PDB entry 8AXB | electron microscopy, 2.87 A resolution | chains A and B

== Chain A ==
Molecule: Cas12k
Source organism: Scytonema hofmannii
UniProt: A0A8M0FGU0 (A0A8M0FGU0_9CYAN); numbering as in UniProt (aligned over 1-639)
Amino-acid sequence (651 residues; row label = number of the first residue in the row):
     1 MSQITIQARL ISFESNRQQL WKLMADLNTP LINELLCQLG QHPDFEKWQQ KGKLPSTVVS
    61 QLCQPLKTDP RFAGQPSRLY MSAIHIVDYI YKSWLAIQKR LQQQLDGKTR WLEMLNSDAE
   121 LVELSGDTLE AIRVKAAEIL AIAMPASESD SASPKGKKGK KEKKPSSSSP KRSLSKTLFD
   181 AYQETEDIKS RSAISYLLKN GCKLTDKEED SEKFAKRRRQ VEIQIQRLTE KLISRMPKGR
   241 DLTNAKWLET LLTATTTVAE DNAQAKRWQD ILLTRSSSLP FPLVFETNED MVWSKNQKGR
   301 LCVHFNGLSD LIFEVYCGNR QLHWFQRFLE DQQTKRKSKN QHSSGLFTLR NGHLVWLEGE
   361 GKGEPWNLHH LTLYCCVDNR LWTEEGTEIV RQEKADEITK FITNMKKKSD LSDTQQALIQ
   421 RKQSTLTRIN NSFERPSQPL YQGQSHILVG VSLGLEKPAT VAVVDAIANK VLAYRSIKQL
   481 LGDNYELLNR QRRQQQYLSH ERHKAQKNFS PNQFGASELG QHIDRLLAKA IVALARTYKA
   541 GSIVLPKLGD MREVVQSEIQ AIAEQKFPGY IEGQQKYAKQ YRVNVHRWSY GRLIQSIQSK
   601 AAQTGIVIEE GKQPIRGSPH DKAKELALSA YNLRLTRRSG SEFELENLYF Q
Not modelled in the structure: 1, 97-276, 397-421, 637-651
Sequence notes: expression tag (640-651)

== Chain B ==
Molecule: sgRNA
Source organism: Scytonema hofmannii
Sequence (261 nucleotides; each row starts with the number of its first residue):
     1 GGAUAUUAAU AGCGCCGCAA UUCAUGCUGC UUGCAGCCUC UGAAUUUUGU UAAAUGAGGG
    61 UUAGUUUGAC UGUAUAAAUA CAGUCUUGCU UUCUGACCCU GGUAGCUGCU CACCCUGAUG
   121 CUGCUGUCAA UAGACAGGAU AGGUGCGCUC CCAGCAAUAA GGGCGCGGAU GUACUGCUGU
   181 AGUGGCUACU GAAUCACCCC CGAUCAAGGG GGAACCCUCC AAAAGGUGGG UUGAAAGGAG
   241 AAGUCAUUUA AUAAGGCCAC U
Not modelled in the structure: 1-10, 241-261

== Chain A / chain B interface ==
Contacting residue pairs (135):
  Gln-3(A) / G238(B)  base contact
  Ile-4(A) / G238(B)  phosphate contact
  Thr-5(A) / G238(B)  hydrogen bond to the base
  Thr-5(A) / A239(B)  sugar contact
  Gln-7(A) / C89(B)  hydrogen bond to the sugar
  Gln-7(A) / U90(B)  hydrogen bond to the sugar
  Gln-7(A) / A239(B)  sugar contact
  Arg-9(A) / C89(B)  sugar contact
  Arg-9(A) / U90(B)  salt bridge to the phosphate
  Leu-10(A) / C205(B)  base contact
  Ile-11(A) / C205(B)  base contact
  Ile-11(A) / A206(B)  phosphate contact
  Ser-12(A) / C205(B)  hydrogen bond to the sugar
  Phe-13(A) / C205(B)  sugar contact
  Phe-13(A) / A206(B)  phosphate contact
  Glu-14(A) / C205(B)  sugar contact
  Arg-17(A) / C205(B)  hydrogen bond to the sugar
  Tyr-89(A) / G240(B)  hydrogen bond to the sugar
  Lys-298(A) / A207(B)  salt bridge to the phosphate
  Arg-300(A) / U87(B)  base contact
  Arg-300(A) / G88(B)  hydrogen bond to the base
  Arg-300(A) / A207(B)  salt bridge to the phosphate
  Leu-301(A) / U87(B)  hydrogen bond to the base
  Val-315(A) / U87(B)  base contact
  Tyr-316(A) / A63(B)  base contact
  Tyr-316(A) / U87(B)  base contact
  Tyr-316(A) / G88(B)  sugar contact
  Tyr-316(A) / A206(B)  base contact
  Tyr-316(A) / A207(B)  hydrogen bond to the phosphate
  Cys-317(A) / U87(B)  hydrogen bond to the base
  Cys-317(A) / G88(B)  hydrogen bond to the sugar
  Gly-318(A) / U87(B)  hydrogen bond to the sugar
  Gly-318(A) / G88(B)  phosphate contact
  Gly-318(A) / C89(B)  base contact
  Asn-319(A) / G68(B)  sugar contact
  Asn-319(A) / U86(B)  hydrogen bond to the sugar
  Asn-319(A) / U87(B)  hydrogen bond to the sugar
  Asn-319(A) / G88(B)  hydrogen bond to the phosphate
  Arg-320(A) / U67(B)  hydrogen bond to the base
  Arg-320(A) / G88(B)  salt bridge to the phosphate
  Arg-320(A) / C89(B)  base contact
  Arg-320(A) / G237(B)  base contact
  Gln-321(A) / C89(B)  hydrogen bond to the base
  Gln-321(A) / G237(B)  hydrogen bond to the base
  Leu-322(A) / U86(B)  sugar contact
  Leu-322(A) / U87(B)  sugar contact
  His-323(A) / G68(B)  sugar contact
  Lys-362(A) / A188(B)  salt bridge to the phosphate
  Lys-362(A) / C189(B)  phosphate contact
  Trp-366(A) / C205(B)  base contact
  His-369(A) / C205(B)  hydrogen bond to the base
  His-370(A) / C205(B)  hydrogen bond to the base
  Thr-372(A) / C89(B)  sugar contact
  Tyr-374(A) / A239(B)  sugar contact
  Cys-376(A) / G238(B)  base contact
  Trp-382(A) / A69(B)  phosphate contact
  Trp-382(A) / C70(B)  phosphate contact
  Pro-436(A) / C70(B)  sugar contact
  Pro-436(A) / U71(B)  phosphate contact
  Ser-437(A) / U71(B)  phosphate contact
  Gln-438(A) / C70(B)  phosphate contact
  Gln-438(A) / U71(B)  hydrogen bond to the phosphate
  Glu-456(A) / G14(B)  phosphate contact
  Glu-456(A) / C15(B)  phosphate contact
  Lys-457(A) / A44(B)  phosphate contact
  Val-471(A) / U25(B)  sugar contact
  Leu-472(A) / U25(B)  sugar contact
  Ala-473(A) / U25(B)  sugar contact
  Tyr-474(A) / U25(B)  hydrogen bond to the base
  Arg-475(A) / U25(B)  hydrogen bond to the base
  Ser-476(A) / A43(B)  hydrogen bond to the phosphate
  Lys-478(A) / G17(B)  salt bridge to the phosphate
  Lys-478(A) / A43(B)  salt bridge to the phosphate
  Gln-479(A) / U25(B)  hydrogen bond to the base
  Gln-479(A) / U41(B)  sugar contact
  Gln-479(A) / G42(B)  hydrogen bond to the sugar
  Tyr-485(A) / C16(B)  hydrogen bond to the phosphate
  Glu-486(A) / U55(B)  phosphate contact
  Glu-486(A) / G56(B)  phosphate contact
  Leu-487(A) / U92(B)  sugar contact
  Asn-489(A) / C15(B)  hydrogen bond to the sugar
  Asn-489(A) / U55(B)  sugar contact
  Arg-490(A) / G56(B)  phosphate contact
  Arg-490(A) / A57(B)  salt bridge to the phosphate
  Arg-490(A) / C93(B)  salt bridge to the phosphate
  Arg-493(A) / G56(B)  sugar contact
  Arg-493(A) / G147(B)  hydrogen bond to the sugar
  Gln-496(A) / C148(B)  sugar contact
  Gln-496(A) / U149(B)  base contact
  Ser-499(A) / U119(B)  base contact
  His-500(A) / U119(B)  hydrogen bond to the sugar
  His-500(A) / G120(B)  salt bridge to the phosphate
  His-500(A) / U149(B)  sugar contact
  His-503(A) / U119(B)  stacking on the base
  Lys-504(A) / G120(B)  phosphate contact
  Lys-504(A) / C121(B)  salt bridge to the phosphate
  Phe-509(A) / G108(B)  sugar contact
  Ser-510(A) / G184(B)  hydrogen bond to the sugar
  Pro-511(A) / G185(B)  phosphate contact
  Asn-512(A) / G184(B)  phosphate contact
  Asn-512(A) / G185(B)  phosphate contact
  Gln-513(A) / G59(B)  phosphate contact
  Ser-517(A) / U92(B)  hydrogen bond to the phosphate
  Ser-517(A) / C93(B)  phosphate contact
  Glu-518(A) / U91(B)  sugar contact
  Glu-518(A) / U92(B)  hydrogen bond to the phosphate
  Leu-519(A) / U92(B)  sugar contact
  Leu-519(A) / C93(B)  phosphate contact
  Gln-521(A) / U91(B)  sugar contact
  His-522(A) / U92(B)  hydrogen bond to the sugar
  His-522(A) / A235(B)  hydrogen bond to the base
  His-522(A) / A236(B)  sugar contact
  Arg-525(A) / A236(B)  sugar contact
  Arg-525(A) / G237(B)  sugar contact
  Arg-525(A) / A239(B)  salt bridge to the phosphate
  Leu-526(A) / A235(B)  sugar contact
  Leu-526(A) / A236(B)  sugar contact
  Lys-529(A) / A236(B)  phosphate contact
  Lys-529(A) / G237(B)  phosphate contact
  Tyr-577(A) / C13(B)  phosphate contact
  Tyr-577(A) / G14(B)  hydrogen bond to the phosphate
  Gln-580(A) / G12(B)  hydrogen bond to the sugar
  Gln-580(A) / C13(B)  hydrogen bond to the sugar
  Tyr-581(A) / G14(B)  sugar contact
  Val-583(A) / U149(B)  base contact
  Asn-584(A) / C13(B)  hydrogen bond to the base
  Asn-584(A) / G14(B)  hydrogen bond to the sugar
  Asn-584(A) / G147(B)  base contact
  Val-585(A) / G14(B)  sugar contact
  His-586(A) / U149(B)  hydrogen bond to the base
  Ser-599(A) / G238(B)  hydrogen bond to the phosphate
  Lys-600(A) / G237(B)  phosphate contact
  Gln-603(A) / G237(B)  phosphate contact
  Gln-603(A) / G238(B)  hydrogen bond to the phosphate
  His-620(A) / A43(B)  hydrogen bond to the phosphate
Other interface residues (no listed pair), chain A (89 interface residues in all): Ala-8, Gly-299, Glu-314, Asn-367, Leu-371, Asn-484, Thr-537, Lys-566, Phe-567
Other interface residues (no listed pair), chain B (51 interface residues in all): A78, U94

== Summary ==
Chain A and chain B form an interface of 89 and 51 residues respectively; the contacts include 44 hydrogen
bonds, 12 salt bridges and 1 aromatic stacking contact. Polar contacts include Thr-5(A)/G238(B),
Arg-300(A)/G88(B) and Leu-301(A)/U87(B).
Chain A is Cas12k and chain B is sgRNA, both from Scytonema hofmannii; the structure, Cryo-EM structure of
Cas12k-sgRNA binary complex (type V-K CRISPR-associated transposon), was determined by electron microscopy,
deposited together with 8RDU, 8RKT, 8RKU, 8RKV and 8AXA.
